PDB entry 7TU9 | electron microscopy, 3.00 A resolution | chains D and E of the 5 polymer chains in the assembly

# Chain D
Molecule: Glycine receptor subunit alphaZ1
Source organism: Danio rerio
Reference sequence: O93430 (GLRA1_DANRE); residues 1-444 here = UniProt positions 1-444
Sequence (458 residues; row label = number of the first residue in the row):
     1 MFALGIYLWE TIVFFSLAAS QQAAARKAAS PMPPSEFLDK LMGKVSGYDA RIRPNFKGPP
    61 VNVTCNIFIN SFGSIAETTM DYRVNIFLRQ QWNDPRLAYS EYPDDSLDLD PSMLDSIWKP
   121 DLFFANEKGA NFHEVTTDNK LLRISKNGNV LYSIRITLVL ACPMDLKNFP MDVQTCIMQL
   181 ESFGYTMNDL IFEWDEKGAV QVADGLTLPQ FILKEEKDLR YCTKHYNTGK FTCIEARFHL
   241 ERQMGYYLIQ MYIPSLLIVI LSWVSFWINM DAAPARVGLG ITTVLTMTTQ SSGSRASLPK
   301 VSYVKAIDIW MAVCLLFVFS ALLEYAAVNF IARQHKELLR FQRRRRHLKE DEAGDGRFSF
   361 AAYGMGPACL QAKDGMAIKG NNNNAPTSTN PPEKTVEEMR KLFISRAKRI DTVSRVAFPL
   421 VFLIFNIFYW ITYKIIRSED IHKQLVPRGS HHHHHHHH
Disordered / not traced: 1-32, 336-398, 437-458
Sequence notes: expression tag (445-458)
Glycans and other covalent adducts: N-acetylglucosamine (NAG) linked to Asn62
Residues lining bound ligands:
  - PIO ([(2R)-2-octanoyloxy-3-[oxidanyl-[(1R,2R,3S,4R,5R,6S)-2,3,6-tris(oxidanyl)-4,5-diphosphonooxy-cyclohexyl]oxy-phosphoryl]oxy-propyl] octanoate), molecule 1: Leu256, Pro419, Leu420, Leu423
  - PIO, molecule 2: Ile260, Trp263, Val264, Trp267
  - PIO, molecule 3: Ser320, Leu323, Glu324, Ala327, Ile410
  - 1,2-dimyristoyl-sn-glycero-3-phosphocholine (PX4), molecule 1: Trp263, Trp267, Arg415, Val416, Pro419
  - 1,2-dimyristoyl-sn-glycero-3-phosphocholine (PX4), molecule 2: Leu316, Phe317, Ser320, Arg409, Ile410, Val413, Ala417, Phe418, Val421
  - 1,2-dimyristoyl-sn-glycero-3-phosphocholine (PX4), molecule 3: Ala326, Ala327, Phe330
  - strychnine (SY9), molecule 1: Phe68, Phe87, Arg89, Leu141, Arg143, Leu151, Ser153
  - strychnine (SY9), molecule 2: Phe183, Gly184, Tyr226, Thr228, Phe231
UniProt features mapped onto this chain:
  - binding site (glycine): Arg89, Ser153, Thr228
  - binding site (Zn(2+)): Glu216, Asp218, His239
  - binding site (strychnine): Tyr226 to Phe231
  - site: Leu285 (Important for obstruction of the ion pore in the closed conformation)
  - glycosylation: Asn62 (N-linked (GlcNAc...) asparagine)
Reported in the primary citation:
  - binding site for strychnine: Phe87, Arg89, Phe231
  - post-translational modification sites: Asn62

# Chain E
Molecule: Glycine receptor beta subunit 2
Source organism: Danio rerio
Reference sequence: Q6DC22 (Q6DC22_DANRE); the construct has insertions or renumbered stretches relative to UniProt, so the offset changes along the chain: -80 to -52 = UniProt 1-29; 30-494 = UniProt 30-494
Sequence (591 residues; numbered -80 to 510; the number before each row is that of its first residue; numbers below 1 keep their minus sign (Met-80 is residue -80)):
   -80 MKALKVIFML LIICLWMEGG FTKEKSAKKW SHPQFEKGGG SGGGSGGGSW SHPQFEKGGG
   -20 SGGGSGGGSW SHPQFEKGGG SGGGSGGGSW SHPQFEKENL YFQGEKSAKK GKKKGKQVYC
    40 PSQLSSEDLA RVPANSTSNI LNKLLITYDP RIRPNFKGIP VEDRVNIFIN SFGSIQETTM
   100 DYRVNIFLRQ RWNDPRLRLP QDFKSDSLTV DPKMFKCLWK PDLFFANEKS ANFHDVTQEN
   160 ILLFIFRNGD VLISMRLSVT LSCPLDLTLF PMDTQRCKMQ LESFGYTTDD LQFMWQSGDP
   220 VQMDEIALPQ FDIKQEDIEY GNCTKYYAGT GYYTCVEVIF TLRRQVGFYM MGVYAPTLLI
   280 VVLSWLSFWI NPDASAARVP LGILSVLSLS SECTSLASEL PKVSYVKAID IWLIACLLFG
   340 FASLVEYAVV QVMLNSPKLL EAERAKIATK EKAEGKTPAK NTINGMGSTP IHVSTLQVTE
   400 TRCKKVCTSK SDLRTNDFSI VGSLPRDFEL SNFDCYGKPI EVGSAFSKSQ AKNNKKPPPP
   460 KPVIPSAAKR IDLYARALFP FSFLFFNVIY WSVYLENLYF QGTETSQVAP A
Disordered / not traced: -80 to 39, 356-465, 495-510
Sequence notes: insertion (-51 to 29); expression tag (495-510)
Disulfide bonds: Cys182-Cys196
Glycans and other covalent adducts: N-acetylglucosamine (NAG) linked to Asn54, Asn241
Residues lining bound ligands:
  - PIO ([(2R)-2-octanoyloxy-3-[oxidanyl-[(1R,2R,3S,4R,5R,6S)-2,3,6-tris(oxidanyl)-4,5-diphosphonooxy-cyclohexyl]oxy-phosphoryl]oxy-propyl] octanoate), molecule 1: Glu345, Arg469, Ile470, Tyr473
  - PIO, molecule 2: Ala347, Val348, Val351
  - PIO, molecule 3: Pro479, Phe480, Leu483
  - 1,2-dimyristoyl-sn-glycero-3-phosphocholine (PX4): Trp284, Leu285, Trp288
  - strychnine (SY9), molecule 1: Phe87, Phe106, Arg108, Leu161, Phe163, Leu171, Ser173
  - strychnine (SY9), molecule 2: Phe203, Gly204, Tyr246, Thr249, Tyr252
Reported in the primary citation:
  - binding site for strychnine: Phe106, Arg108, Phe203, Tyr246, Tyr252
  - post-translational modification sites: Asn54, Asn241

# Chain D / chain E interface
Pairs across the interface - 64 pairs, chain D then chain E:
  Pro34(D) - Ile71(E)
  Ser35(D) - Asp68(E)  hydrogen bond
  Ser35(D) - Arg70(E)
  Asn85(D) - Glu147(E)
  Phe87(D) - Phe203(E)  hydrophobic
  Asp110(D) - Arg70(E)  salt bridge
  His133(D) - Glu147(E)  salt bridge
  His133(D) - Lys148(E)
  Glu134(D) - Phe152(E)
  Val135(D) - Phe143(E)  hydrophobic
  Val135(D) - Phe144(E)  hydrophobic
  Val135(D) - Ala150(E)  hydrophobic
  Val135(D) - Phe152(E)
  Val135(D) - Leu176(E)
  Thr136(D) - Leu142(E)  hydrogen bond (side chain-backbone)
  Thr137(D) - Asp141(E)
  Asn139(D) - Phe203(E)
  Lys140(D) - Phe203(E)
  Leu141(D) - Gly204(E)
  Arg155(D) - Phe144(E)
  Arg155(D) - Ala145(E)  hydrogen bond (side chain-backbone)
  Arg155(D) - Glu147(E)  salt bridge
  Thr207(D) - Met99(E)
  Thr207(D) - Pro183(E)
  Pro209(D) - Met99(E)
  Pro209(D) - Val322(E)
  Gln210(D) - Ser323(E)
  Gln243(D) - Ser323(E)  hydrogen bond (backbone-side chain)
  Gln243(D) - Tyr324(E)
  Gly245(D) - Val325(E)
  Tyr246(D) - Ser323(E)
  Tyr246(D) - Tyr324(E)
  Tyr246(D) - Asp329(E)
  Tyr247(D) - Ser323(E)
  Ile249(D) - Ile333(E)
  Gln250(D) - Cys312(E)
  Ile253(D) - Ile333(E)  hydrophobic
  Pro254(D) - Ile333(E)  hydrophobic
  Pro254(D) - Leu336(E)  hydrophobic
  Leu257(D) - Phe340(E)
  Leu261(D) - Phe340(E)  hydrophobic
  Leu261(D) - Leu343(E)  hydrophobic
  Val264(D) - Ala347(E)  hydrophobic
  Trp267(D) - Gln350(E)
  Ile268(D) - Gln350(E)
  Asn269(D) - Gln350(E)
  Ala275(D) - Ser294(E)
  Ala275(D) - Val298(E)
  Leu279(D) - Val298(E)  hydrophobic
  Leu279(D) - Ile302(E)  hydrophobic
  Thr282(D) - Ile302(E)
  Thr283(D) - Ile302(E)
  Leu285(D) - Leu306(E)  hydrophobic
  Thr286(D) - Leu306(E)
  Thr286(D) - Ser309(E)
  Thr289(D) - Leu306(E)
  Thr289(D) - Ser309(E)
  Thr289(D) - Thr313(E)
  Gln290(D) - Ser309(E)
  Gly293(D) - Thr313(E)  hydrogen bond (backbone-side chain)
  Ser294(D) - Thr313(E)
  Ala296(D) - Lys321(E)  hydrogen bond (backbone-side chain)
  Ser297(D) - Ala316(E)  hydrogen bond (side chain-backbone)
  Ser297(D) - Lys321(E)
Other interface residues (no listed pair), chain D (52 interface residues in all): Ser71, Ser74, Arg143, Thr157, Leu208, Arg242, Ile260, Ala272, Pro274
Other interface residues (no listed pair), chain E (48 interface residues in all): Thr97, Thr98, Met174, Ala295, Leu303, Val305, Ser317, Leu337, Val344, Val351, Asn354

# In short
Chain D and chain E form an interface of 52 and 48 residues respectively, with 7 hydrogen bonds and 3 salt
bridges. Polar contacts include Asp110(D)-Arg70(E), His133(D)-Glu147(E) and Arg155(D)-Glu147(E). From the
paper: a binding site for strychnine at Phe87(D), Arg89(D) and Phe106(E) among others; modification sites
Asn62(D) and Asn54(E) among others.
Here chain D is Glycine receptor subunit alphaZ1 and chain E is Glycine receptor beta subunit 2, both from
Danio rerio. Entry 7TU9 (Alpha1/BetaB Heteromeric Glycine Receptor in Strychnine-Bound State) was determined
by electron microscopy (same publication as 7TVI and 8FE1).
